PDB entry 7RPO | electron microscopy, 4.16 A resolution (low resolution: residue-level contacts below are approximate; hydrogen-bond / salt-bridge calls are withheld) | chains A and C of the 7 polymer chains in the assembly

[Chain A]
Name: DNA polymerase sliding clamp 1
Source organism: Saccharolobus solfataricus
UniProtKB: P57766 (PCNA1_SACS2); numbering as in UniProt (aligned over 2-249)
Chain sequence (258 residues; each row starts with the number of its first residue; numbering starts at 0):
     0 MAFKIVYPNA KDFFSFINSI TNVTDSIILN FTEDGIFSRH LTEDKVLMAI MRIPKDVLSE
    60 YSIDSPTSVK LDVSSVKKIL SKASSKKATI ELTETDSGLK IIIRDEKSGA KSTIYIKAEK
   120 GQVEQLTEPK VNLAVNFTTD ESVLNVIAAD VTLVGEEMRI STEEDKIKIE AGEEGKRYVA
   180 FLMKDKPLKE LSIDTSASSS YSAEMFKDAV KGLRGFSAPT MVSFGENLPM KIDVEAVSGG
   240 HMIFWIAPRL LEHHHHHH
Disordered / not traced: 252-257
Differences from the reference sequence: initiating methionine (0); expression tag (1, 250-257)
Swiss-Prot annotation at these positions:
  - mutagenesis: Tyr114 to Lys116 (Loss of interaction with PCNA3, no change with PCNA2), Lys175 to Tyr177 (Loss of interaction with both PCNA3 and PCNA2)

[Chain C]
Name: DNA polymerase sliding clamp 3
Source organism: Saccharolobus solfataricus
UniProtKB: P57765 (PCNA3_SACS2); numbering as in UniProt (aligned over 1-244)
Chain sequence (252 residues; row label = number of the first residue in the row):
     1 MKVVYDDVRV LKDIIQALAR LVDEAVLKFK QDSVELVALD RAHISLISVN LPREMFKEYD
    61 VNDEFKFGFN TQYLMKILKV AKRKEAIEIA SESPDSVIIN IIGSTNREFN VRNLEVSEQE
   121 IPEINLQFDI SATISSDGFK SAISEVSTVT DNVVVEGHED RILIKAEGES EVEVEFSKDT
   181 GGLQDLEFSK ESKNSYSAEY LDDVLSLTKL SDYVKISFGN QKPLQLFFNM EGGGKVTYLL
   241 APKVLEHHHH HH
Disordered / not traced: 246-252
Differences from the reference sequence: expression tag (245-252)

[Chain A / chain C interface]
Residue-residue contacts (21; chain A residue first):
  Ser74(A) with Ser170(C)
  Lys77(A) with Thr148(C); Val149(C)
  Ile78(A) with Glu145(C); Thr148(C); Val172(C)
  Ser107(A) with Gly181(C)
  Gly108(A) with Thr180(C); Gly181(C)
  Ala109(A) with Glu175(C)
  Lys110(A) with Glu173(C); Val174(C); Glu175(C)
  Ser111(A) with Glu173(C)
  Thr112(A) with Glu171(C); Val172(C); Glu173(C)
  Ile113(A) with Glu171(C); Val172(C)
  Tyr114(A) with Glu171(C)
  Lys116(A) with Glu169(C)
Also at the interface, not in a pair above, chain A (13 interface residues in all): Lys81
Also at the interface, not in a pair above, chain C (16 interface residues in all): Ser135, Gly138, Ser144, Gly182

[Summary]
The interface between chain A and chain C involves 13 residues on one side and 16 on the other. UniProt lists
6 mutagenesis sites on chain A.
Chain A is DNA polymerase sliding clamp 1 and chain C is DNA polymerase sliding clamp 3, both from
Saccharolobus solfataricus; the structure, Archaeal DNA ligase and heterotrimeric PCNA in complex with
non-ligatable DNA, was determined by electron microscopy together with 7RPW and 7RPX from the same study.
